6X0N - chains D and J of the 23 polymer chains in the assembly; structure by electron microscopy, 10.00 A resolution (very low resolution: no residue pairs are listed; an interface is given only as per-side residue counts).

[Chain D]
Name: Histone H2B 1.1
From: Xenopus laevis
UniProtKB: P02281 (H2B11_XENLA); residues 1-122 here correspond to UniProt positions 5-126 (UniProt number = residue number + 4)
Chain sequence (122 residues; numbered 1 to 122; the number before each row is that of its first residue):
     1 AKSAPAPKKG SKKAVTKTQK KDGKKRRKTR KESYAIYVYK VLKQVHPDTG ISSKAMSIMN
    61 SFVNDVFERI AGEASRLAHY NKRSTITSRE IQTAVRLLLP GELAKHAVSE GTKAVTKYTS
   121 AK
Not modelled in the structure: 1-24
Construct notes: variant Thr29 (Ser33 in P02281)

[Chain J]
Molecule: 167-nt DNA strand
From: synthetic construct
Sequence (167 nucleotides; numbered -83 to 83; the number before each row is that of its first residue; numbers below 1 keep their minus sign (DC-83 is residue -83)):
   -83 CTATGATGCC CTGGAGAATC CCGGTGCCGA GGCCGCTCAA TTGGTCGTAG ACAGCTCTAG
   -23 CACCGCTTAA ACGCACGTAC GCGCTGTCCC CCGCGTTTTA ACCGCCAAGG GGATTACTCC
    37 CTAGTCTCCA GGCACGTGTC AGATATATAC ATCCTGTGCA TGTATTG
Not modelled in the structure: -83 to -74

[Interface between chain D and chain J]
At this resolution (10 A) residue pairs are not listed: 13 residues of chain D and 7 of chain J lie at the interface.

[In short]
The interface between chain D and chain J involves 13 residues on one side and 7 on the other.
Here chain D is Histone H2B 1.1 (Xenopus laevis) and chain J is a 167-nt DNA strand (synthetic construct).
Entry 6X0N (Bridging of double-strand DNA break activates PARP2/HPF1 to modify chromatin) was determined by
electron microscopy, deposited together with 6WZ5, 6WZ9, 6X0L and 6X0M.
